PDB entry 2CPU | X-ray diffraction, 2.00 A resolution | chain A

== Chain A ==
Name: Alpha-amylase
From: Homo sapiens
Notes: EC 3.2.1.1
UniProt: P04746 (AMYP_HUMAN); residues 1-496 here correspond to UniProt positions 16-511 (UniProt number = residue number + 15)
Amino-acid sequence (496 residues; numbered 1 to 496; the number before each row is that of its first residue):
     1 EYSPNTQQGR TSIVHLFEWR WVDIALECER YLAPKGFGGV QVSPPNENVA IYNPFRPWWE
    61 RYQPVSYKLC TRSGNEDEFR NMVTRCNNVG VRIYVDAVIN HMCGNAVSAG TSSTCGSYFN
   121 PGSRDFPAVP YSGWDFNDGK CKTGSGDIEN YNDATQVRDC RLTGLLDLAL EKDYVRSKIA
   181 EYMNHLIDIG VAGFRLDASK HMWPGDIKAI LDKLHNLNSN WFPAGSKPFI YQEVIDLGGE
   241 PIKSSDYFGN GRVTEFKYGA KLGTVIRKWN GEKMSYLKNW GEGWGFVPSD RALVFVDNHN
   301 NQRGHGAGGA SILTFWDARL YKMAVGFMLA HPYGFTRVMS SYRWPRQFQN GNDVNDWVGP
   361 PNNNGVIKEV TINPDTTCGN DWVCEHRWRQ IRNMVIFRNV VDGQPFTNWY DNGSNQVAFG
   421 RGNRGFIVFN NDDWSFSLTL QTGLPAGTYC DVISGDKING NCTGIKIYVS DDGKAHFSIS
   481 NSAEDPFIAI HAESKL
Disulfide bonds: C28-C86, C70-C115, C141-C160, C378-C384, C450-C462
Modified / non-standard residues: E1 (pyroglutamic acid; PCA)
Sequence notes: engineered mutation N300 (Glu in P04746)
Metal / ion sites: Ca2+: N100, R158, D167, H201
UniProt features mapped onto this chain:
  - active site: D197 (Nucleophile), E233 (Proton donor)
  - binding site (Ca(2+)): N100, R158, D167, H201
  - binding site (chloride): R195, N298, R337
  - glycosylation: N461 (N-linked (GlcNAc...) asparagine)

== Overview ==
The Ca2+ site is built by N100, R158, D167 and H201. Curated annotation (UniProt) lists active-site residues
D197 and E233, 4 Ca2+-binding residues and 3 chloride-binding residues.
Chain A is Alpha-amylase (Homo sapiens); the structure, Subsite mapping of the active site of human pancreatic
alpha-amylase using substrates, the pharmacological inhibitor acarbose ..., was determined by X-ray
diffraction (same publication as 3CPU and 1CPU).
